PDB entry 7X38 | electron microscopy, 3.52 A resolution | chains A and C of the 5 polymer chains in the assembly

Chain A:
Name: Virion protein 1
Source organism: Coxsackievirus B1
Reference sequence: W8GTF7 (W8GTF7_9ENTO); numbering as in UniProt (aligned over 1-278)
Amino-acid sequence (278 residues; numbered 1 to 278; the number before each row is that of its first residue):
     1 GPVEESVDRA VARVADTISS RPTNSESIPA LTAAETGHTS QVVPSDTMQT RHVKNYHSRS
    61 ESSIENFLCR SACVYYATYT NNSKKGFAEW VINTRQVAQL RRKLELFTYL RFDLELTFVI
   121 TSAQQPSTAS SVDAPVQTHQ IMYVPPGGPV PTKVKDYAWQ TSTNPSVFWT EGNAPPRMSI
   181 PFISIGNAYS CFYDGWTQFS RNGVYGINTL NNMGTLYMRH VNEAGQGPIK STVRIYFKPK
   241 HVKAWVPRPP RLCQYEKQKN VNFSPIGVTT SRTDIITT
Disordered / not traced: 1-57, 198-203, 277-278
Sequence notes: conflict Lys84 (Glu in W8GTF7)

Chain C:
Name: VP3
Source organism: Coxsackievirus B1
Notes: EC 3.4.22.29, 3.6.1.15, 3.4.22.28, 2.7.7.48
Reference sequence: L7UV52 (L7UV52_9ENTO); residues 1-238 here correspond to UniProt positions 333-570 (UniProt number = residue number + 332)
Amino-acid sequence (238 residues; numbered 1 to 238; the number before each row is that of its first residue):
     1 GLPVMTTPGS TQFLTSDDFQ SPSAMPQFDV TPEMQIPGRV NNLMEIAEVD SVVPVNNTED
    61 NVSSLKAYQI PVQSNSDNGK QVFGFPLQPG ANNVLNRTLL GEILNYYTHW SGSIKLTFMF
   121 CGSAMATGKF LLAYSPPGAG VPKNRKDAML GTHVIWDVGL QSSCVLCVPW ISQTHYRYVV
   181 EDEYTAAGYV TCWYQTNIVV PADVQSSCDI LCFVSACNDF SVRMLKDTPF IRQDTFYQ
Disordered / not traced: 173-185

Chain A / chain C interface:
Residue-residue contacts (114):
  Ser58(A) with Ser221(C), hydrogen bond; Val222(C); Arg223(C)
  Arg59(A) with Asn42(C)
  Glu61(A) with Tyr107(C), hydrogen bond (backbone-side chain); Val222(C)
  Ser62(A) with Asn42(C), hydrogen bond; Leu43(C), hydrogen bond (backbone-backbone); Met44(C); Tyr107(C); Val222(C)
  Ser63(A) with Asn41(C); Asn42(C)
  Ile64(A) with Val40(C); Asn41(C); Leu43(C), hydrophobic
  Phe67(A) with Tyr107(C); Leu225(C), hydrophobic
  Arg70(A) with Leu225(C)
  Ser71(A) with Thr15(C)
  Arg95(A) with Tyr237(C)
  Gln96(A) with Gln233(C), hydrogen bond (backbone-side chain); Phe236(C); Tyr237(C), hydrogen bond (side chain-backbone)
  Val97(A) with Gln233(C)
  Ala98(A) with Ile231(C), hydrophobic; Gln233(C); Tyr237(C)
  Gln99(A) with Asp227(C), hydrogen bond; Thr228(C), hydrogen bond (side chain-backbone); Ile231(C), hydrogen bond (side chain-backbone)
  Arg101(A) with Tyr237(C)
  Arg102(A) with Glu102(C), salt bridge; Tyr106(C); Ile231(C)
  Lys103(A) with Tyr106(C)
  Phe107(A) with Ile46(C), hydrophobic
  Arg111(A) with Thr31(C), hydrogen bond (side chain-backbone); Glu33(C)
  Thr117(A) with Phe13(C)
  Tyr143(A) with Met25(C), hydrophobic
  Pro145(A) with Met25(C), hydrophobic
  Pro165(A) with Ala24(C)
  Pro175(A) with Phe13(C), hydrophobic
  Arg177(A) with Phe13(C); Asp17(C), salt bridge; Ser21(C)
  Met178(A) with Pro22(C); Ala24(C), hydrophobic
  Ser179(A) with Ser21(C); Pro22(C), hydrogen bond (backbone-backbone); Ser23(C); Ala24(C), hydrogen bond (backbone-backbone)
  Ile180(A) with Ala24(C), hydrophobic
  Pro181(A) with Ser23(C); Met25(C)
  Phe182(A) with Val30(C)
  Ile183(A) with Met25(C), hydrophobic; Phe28(C), hydrophobic
  Ser184(A) with Thr31(C), hydrogen bond (backbone-side chain)
  Ile185(A) with Thr31(C)
  Gly186(A) with Thr31(C)
  Asn187(A) with Pro32(C), hydrogen bond (side chain-backbone); Glu33(C); Met34(C)
  Tyr236(A) with Phe13(C), hydrophobic
  Lys238(A) with Asp17(C)
  Lys240(A) with Ser21(C)
  Lys243(A) with Glu33(C), salt bridge; Arg39(C)
  Ala244(A) with Arg39(C); Val40(C), hydrogen bond (backbone-backbone)
  Trp245(A) with Ile36(C); Gly38(C); Arg39(C)
  Val246(A) with Pro37(C); Gly38(C), hydrogen bond (backbone-backbone)
  Pro247(A) with Gly38(C); Val40(C); Ile46(C), hydrophobic
  Pro250(A) with Leu99(C); Glu102(C)
  Leu252(A) with Arg97(C)
  Gln254(A) with Phe230(C); Ile231(C); Arg232(C)
  Tyr255(A) with Ile231(C), hydrophobic; Tyr237(C)
  Gln258(A) with Tyr237(C); Gln238(C)
  Gly267(A) with Val62(C)
  Val268(A) with Val62(C), hydrogen bond (backbone-backbone); Tyr68(C); Arg97(C)
  Thr269(A) with Asn57(C); Val62(C); Arg97(C)
  Thr270(A) with Asn57(C); Asn92(C)
  Ser271(A) with Asn57(C); Glu59(C), hydrogen bond
  Arg272(A) with Val55(C), hydrogen bond (side chain-backbone); Asn57(C); Thr58(C); Glu59(C), hydrogen bond (backbone-backbone); Gly84(C); Phe85(C)
  Ile275(A) with Val55(C); Asn56(C); Ile70(C), hydrophobic; Phe83(C), hydrophobic; Gly84(C), hydrogen bond (backbone-backbone)
  Ile276(A) with Gln81(C); Gly84(C)
Other interface residues (no listed pair), chain A (67 interface residues in all): Asn66, Tyr109, Glu115, Val119, Ala174, Ala188, Pro249, Arg251, Glu256, Lys257, Thr273
Other interface residues (no listed pair), chain C (63 interface residues in all): Thr11, Phe19, Pro54, Ser64, Pro71, Val82, Val94, Met224

Summary:
Chain A and chain C form an interface of 67 and 63 residues respectively; the contacts include 21 hydrogen
bonds and 3 salt bridges. Polar contacts include Arg102(A)-Glu102(C), Arg177(A)-Asp17(C) and
Lys243(A)-Glu33(C).
Chain A is Virion protein 1 and chain C is VP3, both from Coxsackievirus B1; the structure, Cryo-EM structure
of Coxsackievirus B1 empty particle in complex with nAb 8A10 (CVB1-E:8A10), was determined by electron
microscopy (same publication as 7X2G, 7X2I, 7X2O, 7X2T, 7X2W, 7X35 and 7 further entries).
